4RVE - chains A and B of the 4 polymer chains in the assembly; structure by X-ray diffraction, 3.00 A resolution.

Chain A (and B):
Name: Protein (eco rv (e.c.3.1.21.4))
From: Escherichia coli
Notes: chain B of this document is another copy of the same molecule, construct and numbering; everything in this record applies to it too
UniProt: P04390 (T2E5_ECOLI); residues 2-245 here correspond to UniProt positions 1-244 (UniProt number = residue number - 1)
Chain sequence (244 residues; row label = number of the first residue in the row):
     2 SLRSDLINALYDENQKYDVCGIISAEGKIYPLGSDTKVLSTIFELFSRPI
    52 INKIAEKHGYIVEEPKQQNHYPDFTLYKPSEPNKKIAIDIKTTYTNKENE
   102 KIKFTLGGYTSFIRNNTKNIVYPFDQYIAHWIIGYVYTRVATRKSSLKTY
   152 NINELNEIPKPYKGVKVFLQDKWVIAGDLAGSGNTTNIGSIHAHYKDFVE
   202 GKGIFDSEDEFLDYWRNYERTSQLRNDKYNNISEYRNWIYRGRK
Unresolved in the structure: 242-245
What the authors report for this chain:
  - catalytic residues: Asp74, Asp90
  - catalytic residues: Lys92 (proposed by the authors, not directly observed)
  - binding site for the 10-nt DNA strand: Gly182 to Thr186

Chain A / chain B interface:
Contacting residue pairs - 55 pairs, chain A then chain B:
  Lys17(A) with Ala26(B); Glu27(B), salt bridge
  Asp19(A) with Ser25(B); Ala26(B), hydrogen bond (backbone-backbone); Glu27(B)
  Val20(A) with Ile23(B), hydrophobic; Ile24(B); Ser25(B)
  Cys21(A) with Ile24(B), hydrogen bond (backbone-backbone); Ala26(B), hydrophobic
  Gly22(A) with Ile24(B), hydrogen bond (backbone-backbone)
  Ile23(A) with Val20(B), hydrophobic; Gly22(B); Ile23(B), hydrophobic
  Ile24(A) with Cys21(B), hydrogen bond (backbone-side chain); Gly22(B), hydrogen bond (backbone-backbone); Ile24(B), hydrophobic; Ile30(B), hydrophobic
  Ser25(A) with Asp19(B), hydrogen bond; Cys21(B), hydrogen bond (backbone-side chain); Leu156(B)
  Ala26(A) with Asp19(B), hydrogen bond (backbone-backbone); Cys21(B), hydrogen bond (backbone-side chain)
  Glu27(A) with Asp19(B), hydrogen bond (backbone-side chain)
  Tyr31(A) with Leu46(B), hydrophobic
  Ser35(A) with Gln69(B)
  Asp36(A) with Gln69(B)
  Thr37(A) with Gln69(B), hydrogen bond (backbone-side chain)
  Lys38(A) with Lys38(B)
  Val39(A) with Lys38(B); Thr42(B)
  Thr42(A) with Asp36(B); Val39(B)
  Ile43(A) with Ile23(B), hydrophobic
  Leu46(A) with Tyr31(B); Pro32(B)
  Phe47(A) with Tyr31(B)
  Arg49(A) with Ser146(B), hydrogen bond; Leu148(B)
  Pro50(A) with Tyr31(B), hydrophobic
  Val63(A) with Lys145(B)
  Glu65(A) with Lys145(B); Ser146(B); Leu148(B)
  Lys67(A) with Thr143(B); Arg144(B)
  Gln69(A) with Ser35(B); Thr37(B), hydrogen bond
  Thr143(A) with Lys67(B)
  Arg144(A) with Lys67(B)
  Leu148(A) with Arg49(B)
  Ile153(A) with Ile153(B), hydrophobic
  Lys161(A) with Ala26(B)
  Asn185(A) with Asn185(B), hydrogen bond (backbone-side chain)
  Thr186(A) with Asn185(B)
Interface residues without a listed pair, chain A (35 interface residues in all): Tyr18, Gly28
Interface residues without a listed pair, chain B (33 interface residues in all): Asn53, Ala142, Thr186

In short:
Chain A and chain B form an interface of 35 and 33 residues respectively; the contacts include 14 hydrogen
bonds and 1 salt bridge. Polar pairs include Lys17(A)-Glu27(B), Ile24(A)-Cys21(B) and Ser25(A)-Asp19(B). From
the paper: catalytic residues Asp74(A), Asp90(A) and Lys92(A); a binding site for the 10-nt DNA strand at
Gly182(A).
Chain A and chain B are both Protein (eco rv (e.c.3.1.21.4)) (Escherichia coli); the structure, The crystal
structure of ecorv endonuclease and of its complexes with cognate and non-cognate DNA segments, was determined
by X-ray diffraction (same publication as 2RVE).
